Entry 6HBL (electron microscopy, 3.70 A resolution); this record covers chains A and O of the 45 polymer chains in the assembly.

[Chain A]
Molecule: Echovirus 18 capsid protein 1
Source organism: Echovirus E18
UniProtKB: Q8V635 (Q8V635_9ENTO); residues 1001-1287 here correspond to UniProt positions 569-855 (UniProt number = residue number - 432)
Sequence (287 residues; each row starts with the number of its first residue):
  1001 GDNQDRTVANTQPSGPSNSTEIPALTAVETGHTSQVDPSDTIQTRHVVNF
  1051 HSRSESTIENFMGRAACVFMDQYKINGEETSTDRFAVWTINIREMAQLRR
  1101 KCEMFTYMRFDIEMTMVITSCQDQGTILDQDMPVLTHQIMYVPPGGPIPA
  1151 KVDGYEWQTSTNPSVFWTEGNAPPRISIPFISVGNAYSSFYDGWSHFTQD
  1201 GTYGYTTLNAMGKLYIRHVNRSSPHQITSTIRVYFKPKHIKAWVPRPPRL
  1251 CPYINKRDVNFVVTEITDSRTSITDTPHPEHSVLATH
Unresolved in the structure: 1001-1042, 1123-1131, 1276-1287

[Chain O]
Molecule: Echovirus 18 capsid protein 3
Source organism: Echovirus E18
UniProtKB: Q8V635 (Q8V635_9ENTO); residues 3001-3239 here correspond to UniProt positions 330-568 (UniProt number = residue number - 2671)
Sequence (239 residues; each row starts with the number of its first residue):
  3001 GVPVLNTPGSNQFLTSDDYQSPSAMPQFDETPEMHIPGEVRNLMEIAEVD
  3051 SVVPVNNVTGKTKSMDAYQIPVGTGNTDKTKPIFSFQMDPGYSSVLKRTL
  3101 LGEMLNYYAHWSGSVKLTFLFCGSAMATGKLLISYSPPGASVPTSRKDAM
  3151 LGTHIVWDIGLQSSCVLCVPWISQSHYRMVQQDPYTSAGYITCWYQTNIV
  3201 VPPGAPTSCDVLCFASACNDFSVRLLRDTPFMAQPGKLQ
Unresolved in the structure: 3074-3077, 3176-3186, 3234-3239
Cystine bridges: Cys3168-Cys3218

[How chain A and chain O interact]
Pairs across the interface (8):
  Phe1050(A) - Pro3032(O)
  Ser1052(A) - Asp3029(O)  hydrogen bond
  Ser1054(A) - Asp3029(O)  hydrogen bond
  Glu1055(A) - Gln3027(O)
  Glu1055(A) - Phe3028(O)
  Asn1060(A) - Gln3027(O)
  Gly1063(A) - Gln3027(O)
  Arg1064(A) - Gln3027(O)  hydrogen bond
Other interface residues (no listed pair), chain A (8 interface residues in all): Asn1049
Other interface residues (no listed pair), chain O (5 interface residues in all): Thr3031

[Summary]
The interface between chain A and chain O involves 8 residues on one side and 5 on the other; the contacts
include 3 hydrogen bonds. Among the polar pairs are Ser1052(A)-Asp3029(O), Ser1054(A)-Asp3029(O) and
Arg1064(A)-Gln3027(O).
Chain A is Echovirus 18 capsid protein 1 and chain O is Echovirus 18 capsid protein 3, both from Echovirus
E18; the structure, Echovirus 18 Open particle without three pentamers, was determined by electron microscopy
together with 6HBG, 6HBH, 6HBJ, 6HBK and 6HHT from the same study.
